9GUW - chains A and T of the 30 polymer chains in the assembly; structure by electron microscopy, 3.10 A resolution.

Chain A:
Molecule: 16S ribosomal RNA
From: Escherichia coli K-12
Sequence (1541 nucleotides; each row starts with the number of its first residue):
     1 AAAUUGAAGA GUUUGAUCAU GGCUCAGAUU GAACGCUGGC GGCAGGCCUA ACACAUGCAA
    61 GUCGAACGGU AACAGGAAGA AGCUUGCUUC UUUGCUGACG AGUGGCGGAC GGGUGAGUAA
   121 UGUCUGGGAA ACUGCCUGAU GGAGGGGGAU AACUACUGGA AACGGUAGCU AAUACCGCAU
   181 AACGUCGCAA GACCAAAGAG GGGUACCUUC GGGCCUCUUG CCAUCGGAUG UGCCCAGAUG
   241 GGAUUAGCUA GUAGGUGGGG UAACGGCUCA CCUAGGCGAC GAUCCCUAGC UGGUCUGAGA
   301 GGAUGACCAG CCACACUGGA ACUGAGACAC GGUCCAGACU CCUACGGGAG GCAGCAGUGG
   361 GGAAUAUUGC ACAAUGGGCG CAAGCCUGAU GCAGCCAUGC CGCGUGUAUG AAGAAGGCCU
   421 UCGGGUUGUA AAGUACUUUC AGCGGGGAGG AAGGGAGUAA AGUUAAUACC UUUGCUCAUU
   481 GACGUUACCC GCAGAAGAAG CACCGGCUAA CUCCGUGCCA GCAGCCXCGG UAAUACGGAG
   541 GGUGCAAGCG UUAAUCGGAA UUACUGGGCG UAAAGCGCAC GCAGGCGGUU UGUUAAGUCA
   601 GAUGUGAAAU CCCCGGGCUC AACCUGGGAA CUGCAUCUGA UACUGGCAAG CUUGAGUCUC
   661 GUAGAGGGGG GUAGAAUUCC AGGUGUAGCG GUGAAAUGCG UAGAGAUCUG GAGGAAUACC
   721 GGUGGCGAAG GCGGCCCCCU GGACGAAGAC UGACGCUCAG GUGCGAAAGC GUGGGGAGCA
   781 AACAGGAUUA GAUACCCUGG UAGUCCACGC CGUAAACGAU GUCGACUUGG AGGUUGUGCC
   841 CUUGAGGCGU GGCUUCCGGA GCUAACGCGU UAAGUCGACC GCCUGGGGAG UACGGCCGCA
   901 AGGUUAAAAC UCAAAUGAAU UGACGGGGGC CCGCACAAGC GGUGGAGCAU GUGGUUUAAU
   961 UCGAUGXAAC GCGAAGAACC UUACCUGGUC UUGACAUCCA CGGAAGUUUU CAGAGAUGAG
  1021 AAUGUGCCUU CGGGAACCGU GAGACAGGUG CUGCAUGGCU GUCGUCAGCU CGUGUUGUGA
  1081 AAUGUUGGGU UAAGUCCCGC AACGAGCGCA ACCCUUAUCC UUUGUUGCCA GCGGUCCGGC
  1141 CGGGAACUCA AAGGAGACUG CCAGUGAUAA ACUGGAGGAA GGUGGGGAUG ACGUCAAGUC
  1201 AUCAUGGCCC UUACGACCAG GGCUACACAC GUGCUACAAU GGCGCAUACA AAGAGAAGCG
  1261 ACCUCGCGAG AGCAAGCGGA CCUCAUAAAG UGCGUCGUAG UCCGGAUUGG AGUCUGCAAC
  1321 UCGACUCCAU GAAGUCGGAA UCGCUAGUAA UCGUGGAUCA GAAUGCCACG GUGAAUACGU
  1381 UCCCGGGCCU UGUACACACC GCCCGUXACA CCAUGGGAGU GGGUUGCAAA AGAAGUAGGU
  1441 AGCUUAACCU UCGGGAGGGC GCUUACCACU UUGUGAUUCA UGACUGGGGU GAAGUCGUAA
  1501 CAAGGUAACC GUAGGGGAAC CUGCGGUUGG AUCACCUCCU U
Disordered / not traced: 1401-1407, 1495-1501, 1541
Modified residues: PSU (pseudouridine-5'-monophosphate) at position 516, G7M (N7-methyl-guanosine-5'-monophosphate) at position 527, 2MG (2N-methylguanosine-5'-monophosphate) at position 966, 5MC (5-methylcytidine-5'-monophosphate) at position 967, 2MG (2N-methylguanosine-5'-monophosphate) at position 1207, 4OC (4n,o2'-methylcytidine-5'-monophosphate) at position 1402, 5MC (5-methylcytidine-5'-monophosphate) at position 1407, UR3 (3-methyluridine-5'-monophoshate) at position 1498, 2MG (2N-methylguanosine-5'-monophosphate) at position 1516, MA6 (6N-dimethyladenosine-5'-monophoshate) at position 1518, MA6 (6N-dimethyladenosine-5'-monophoshate) at position 1519
Bound ions: Mg2+ site 1 near G21 (its only coordinating residue here); Mg2+ site 2: G46, C47; Mg2+ site 3 near A53 (its only coordinating residue here); Mg2+ site 4: A59, U387; Mg2+ site 5 near G100 (its only coordinating residue here); Mg2+ site 6: A109, G331; Mg2+ site 7 near G111 (its only coordinating residue here); Mg2+ site 8: A116, G117, G289; Mg2+ site 9 near G145 (its only coordinating residue here); Mg2+ site 10 near A171 (its only coordinating residue here); Mg2+ site 11: U180, A195; Mg2+ site 12 near A197 (its only coordinating residue here); 62 more Mg2+ sites not listed

Chain T:
Name: 30S ribosomal protein S19
From: Escherichia coli K-12
UniProtKB: P0A7U3 (RS19_ECOLI); residues 1-92 here = UniProt positions 1-92
Sequence (92 residues; numbered 1 to 92; the number before each row is that of its first residue):
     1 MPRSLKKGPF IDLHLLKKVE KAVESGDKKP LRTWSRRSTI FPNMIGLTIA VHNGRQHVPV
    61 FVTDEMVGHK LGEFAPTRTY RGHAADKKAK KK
Disordered / not traced: 1, 85-92
Curated features (UniProtKB/Swiss-Prot):
  - natural variant: His83 (H83Y: In MW145)

How chain A and chain T interact:
Pairs across the interface (60; chain A residue first):
  U955(A) - His83(T)  hydrogen bond to the sugar
  U957(A) - Thr79(T)  phosphate contact
  U957(A) - Arg81(T)  salt bridge to the phosphate
  A958(A) - Asn53(T)  base contact
  A958(A) - Gly54(T)  base contact
  A958(A) - Arg55(T)  salt bridge to the phosphate
  A958(A) - Thr77(T)  hydrogen bond to the base
  A959(A) - Thr77(T)  hydrogen bond to the base
  U986(A) - His52(T)  base contact
  U986(A) - Gly54(T)  sugar contact
  U986(A) - Arg55(T)  hydrogen bond to the sugar
  G1013(A) - Lys18(T)  salt bridge to the phosphate
  A1014(A) - His14(T)  sugar contact
  A1014(A) - Lys18(T)  salt bridge to the phosphate
  A1014(A) - Trp34(T)  stacking on the base
  A1219(A) - Trp34(T)  sugar contact
  G1220(A) - Trp34(T)  sugar contact
  G1220(A) - Arg36(T)  phosphate contact
  G1220(A) - His52(T)  sugar contact
  G1220(A) - Gly54(T)  hydrogen bond to the base
  G1221(A) - Arg36(T)  salt bridge to the phosphate
  G1221(A) - Asn53(T)  sugar contact
  G1221(A) - Gly54(T)  sugar contact
  G1221(A) - Thr77(T)  hydrogen bond to the phosphate
  G1222(A) - Thr77(T)  hydrogen bond to the phosphate
  G1222(A) - Arg78(T)  salt bridge to the phosphate
  C1223(A) - Arg78(T)  salt bridge to the phosphate
  U1224(A) - Arg78(T)  hydrogen bond to the sugar
  A1225(A) - Arg78(T)  sugar contact
  C1226(A) - Tyr80(T)  sugar contact
  C1226(A) - His83(T)  hydrogen bond to the sugar
  A1227(A) - Tyr80(T)  hydrogen bond to the phosphate
  A1227(A) - His83(T)  hydrogen bond to the base
  G1312(A) - Pro2(T)  base contact
  G1312(A) - Leu5(T)  sugar contact
  U1313(A) - Pro2(T)  base contact
  U1313(A) - Ser4(T)  phosphate contact
  U1313(A) - Leu5(T)  hydrogen bond to the phosphate
  C1314(A) - Pro2(T)  hydrogen bond to the base
  C1314(A) - Ser4(T)  hydrogen bond to the phosphate
  C1314(A) - Lys6(T)  salt bridge to the phosphate
  G1316(A) - Arg3(T)  base contact
  G1316(A) - Lys7(T)  base contact
  C1317(A) - Arg37(T)  hydrogen bond to the base
  A1318(A) - Arg3(T)  salt bridge to the phosphate
  A1318(A) - Lys7(T)  phosphate contact
  A1318(A) - Phe10(T)  sugar contact
  A1318(A) - Arg37(T)  sugar contact
  A1319(A) - Arg3(T)  salt bridge to the phosphate
  A1319(A) - Lys70(T)  salt bridge to the phosphate
  C1320(A) - Arg36(T)  hydrogen bond to the base
  C1320(A) - Arg37(T)  base contact
  C1320(A) - Lys70(T)  salt bridge to the phosphate
  C1320(A) - Gly72(T)  base contact
  C1320(A) - Glu73(T)  sugar contact
  U1321(A) - Arg36(T)  base contact
  U1321(A) - Thr77(T)  base contact
  U1321(A) - Arg78(T)  hydrogen bond to the sugar
  C1322(A) - Arg78(T)  salt bridge to the phosphate
  G1323(A) - Pro2(T)  base contact
Interface residues without a listed pair, chain A (32 interface residues in all): G954, U956, U960, U1315, A1324
Interface residues without a listed pair, chain T (27 interface residues in all): Arg32, Gly82

In short:
Chain A and chain T form an interface of 32 and 27 residues respectively, with 17 hydrogen bonds, 13 salt
bridges and 1 aromatic stacking contact. Among the polar pairs are A958(A)-Thr77(T), A959(A)-Thr77(T) and
G1220(A)-Gly54(T). G46(A) and C47(A) form the Mg2+ site 2.
Chain A is 16S ribosomal RNA and chain T is 30S ribosomal protein S19, both from Escherichia coli K-12; the
structure, 30S-TEC (TEC in expressome position) Inactive state 2, was determined by electron microscopy,
deposited together with 9GUP, 9GUQ, 9GUR, 9GUS, 9GUT, 9GUU, 9GUV and 9GUX.
